PDB entry 9LJ2 | electron microscopy, 2.98 A resolution | chains J and N of the 12 polymer chains in the assembly

Chain J:
Molecule: 147-nt DNA strand
Organism: Escherichia coli K-12
Sequence (147 nucleotides; row label = number of the first residue in the row):
     1 TCAGGATGTATATATCTGACACGTGCCTGGAGACTAGGGAGTAATCCCCT
    51 TGGCGGTTAAAACGCGGGGGACAGCGCGTACGTGCGTTTAAGCGCCAAGG
   101 GGATTACTCCCTAGTCTCCAGGCACGTGTCAGATATATACATCCGAT

Chain N:
Molecule: ISWI chromatin-remodeling complex ATPase ISW1
Organism: Saccharomyces cerevisiae S288C
Notes: EC 3.6.4.-
Reference sequence: P38144 (ISW1_YEAST); the construct lacks a stretch of the UniProt sequence, so the offset changes along the chain: 1-652 = UniProt 1-652; 653-1128 = UniProt 654-1129
Amino-acid sequence (1129 residues; numbered 1 to 1128 plus 1 insertion-coded residue; the number before each row is that of its first residue):
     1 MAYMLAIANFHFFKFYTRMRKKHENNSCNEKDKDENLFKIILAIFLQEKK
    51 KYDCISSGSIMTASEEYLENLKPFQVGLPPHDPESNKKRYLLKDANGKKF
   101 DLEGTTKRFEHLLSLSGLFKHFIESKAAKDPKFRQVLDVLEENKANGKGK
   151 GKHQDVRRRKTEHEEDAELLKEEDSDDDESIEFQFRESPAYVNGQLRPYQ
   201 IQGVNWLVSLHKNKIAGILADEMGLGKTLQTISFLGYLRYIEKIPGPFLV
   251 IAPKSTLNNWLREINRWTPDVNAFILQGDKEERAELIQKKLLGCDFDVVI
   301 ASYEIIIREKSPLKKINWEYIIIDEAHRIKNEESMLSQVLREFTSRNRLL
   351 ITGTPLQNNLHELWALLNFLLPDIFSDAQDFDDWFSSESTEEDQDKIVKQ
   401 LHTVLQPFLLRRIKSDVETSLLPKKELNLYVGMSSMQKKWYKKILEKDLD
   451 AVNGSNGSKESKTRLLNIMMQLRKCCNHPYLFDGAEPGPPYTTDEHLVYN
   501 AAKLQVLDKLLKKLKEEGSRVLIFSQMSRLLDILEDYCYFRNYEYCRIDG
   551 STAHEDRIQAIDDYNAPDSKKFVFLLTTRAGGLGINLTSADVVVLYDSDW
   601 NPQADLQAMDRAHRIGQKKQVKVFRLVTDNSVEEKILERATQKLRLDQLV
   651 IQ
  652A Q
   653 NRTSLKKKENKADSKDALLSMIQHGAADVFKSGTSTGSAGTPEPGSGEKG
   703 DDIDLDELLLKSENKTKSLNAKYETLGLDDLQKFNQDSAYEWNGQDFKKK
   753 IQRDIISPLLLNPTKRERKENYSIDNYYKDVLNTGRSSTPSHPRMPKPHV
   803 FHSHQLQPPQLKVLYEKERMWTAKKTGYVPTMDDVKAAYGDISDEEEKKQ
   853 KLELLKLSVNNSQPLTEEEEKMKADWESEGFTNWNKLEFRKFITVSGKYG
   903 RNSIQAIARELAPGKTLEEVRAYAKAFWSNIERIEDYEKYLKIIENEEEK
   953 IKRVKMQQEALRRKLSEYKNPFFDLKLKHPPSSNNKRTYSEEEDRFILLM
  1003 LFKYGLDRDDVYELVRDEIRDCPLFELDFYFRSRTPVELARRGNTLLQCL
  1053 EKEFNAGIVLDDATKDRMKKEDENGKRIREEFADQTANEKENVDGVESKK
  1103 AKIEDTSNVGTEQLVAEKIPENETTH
Unresolved in the structure: 1-100, 127-131, 144-183, 448-462, 652A, 656-1128
UniProt features mapped onto this chain:
  - motif: Asp-324 to His-327 (DEAH box)
  - binding site (ATP): Asp-221 to Thr-228
  - modified residue: Thr-693 (Phosphothreonine), Ser-845 (Phosphoserine)
Bound ions: Mg2+: Asp-324, Glu-325 (together with ADP)
Ligand contacts: ADP (adenosine-5'-diphosphate): Gln-195, Leu-196, Arg-197, Gln-200, Met-223, Gly-224, Leu-225, Gly-226, Lys-227, Thr-228, Leu-229, Trp-260, Glu-263, Arg-266, Trp-267, Asp-324, Glu-325

Interface between chain J and chain N:
Contacting residue pairs (20):
  DA14(J) / Lys-315(N)  hydrogen bond to the phosphate
  DT15(J) / Lys-315(N)  salt bridge to the phosphate
  DC16(J) / Lys-310(N)  phosphate contact
  DG94(J) / Met-335(N)  phosphate contact
  DC95(J) / Arg-328(N)  salt bridge to the phosphate
  DC95(J) / Ser-334(N)  phosphate contact
  DC95(J) / Met-335(N)  hydrogen bond to the phosphate
  DC95(J) / Leu-336(N)  phosphate contact
  DC96(J) / Lys-330(N)  phosphate contact
  DC96(J) / Asn-331(N)  phosphate contact
  DA97(J) / Lys-330(N)  salt bridge to the phosphate
  DA97(J) / Asn-358(N)  hydrogen bond to the phosphate
  DA97(J) / Asn-601(N)  hydrogen bond to the phosphate
  DA97(J) / Lys-643(N)  phosphate contact
  DA98(J) / Asn-358(N)  phosphate contact
  DA98(J) / Trp-600(N)  sugar contact
  DA98(J) / Arg-639(N)  salt bridge to the phosphate
  DA98(J) / Lys-643(N)  salt bridge to the phosphate
  DG99(J) / Met-469(N)  phosphate contact
  DG99(J) / Arg-639(N)  salt bridge to the phosphate
Also at the interface, not in a pair above, chain J (10 interface residues in all): DG100
Also at the interface, not in a pair above, chain N (17 interface residues in all): Asn-467, Arg-579, Lys-635

In short:
10 residues of chain J face 17 of chain N across their interface; the contacts include 4 hydrogen bonds and 6
salt bridges. Polar pairs include DA14(J)/Lys-315(N), DC95(J)/Met-335(N) and DA97(J)/Asn-358(N). Chain N binds
ADP. UniProt lists 8 ATP-binding residues on chain N.
Here chain J is a 147-nt DNA strand (Escherichia coli K-12) and chain N is ISWI chromatin-remodeling complex
ATPase ISW1 (Saccharomyces cerevisiae S288C). Entry 9LJ2 (Structure of isw1-nucleosome double-bound complex in
ADP-ADP+ state) was determined by electron microscopy together with 9JNT, 9JNU, 9JNV, 9JO2, 9JO5 and 9LIU from
the same study.
